PDB entry 3BSC | X-ray diffraction, 2.65 A resolution | chain A

[Chain A]
Protein: RNA-directed RNA polymerase
Source organism: Hepatitis C virus (isolate BK)
Notes: EC 2.7.7.48; fragment: HCV NS5B catalytic domain, residues 2420-2989 of polyprotein
UniProt: P26663 (POLG_HCVBK); residues 1-570 here correspond to UniProt positions 2420-2989 (UniProt number = residue number + 2419)
Amino-acid sequence (578 residues; numbered 1 to 578; the number before each row is that of its first residue):
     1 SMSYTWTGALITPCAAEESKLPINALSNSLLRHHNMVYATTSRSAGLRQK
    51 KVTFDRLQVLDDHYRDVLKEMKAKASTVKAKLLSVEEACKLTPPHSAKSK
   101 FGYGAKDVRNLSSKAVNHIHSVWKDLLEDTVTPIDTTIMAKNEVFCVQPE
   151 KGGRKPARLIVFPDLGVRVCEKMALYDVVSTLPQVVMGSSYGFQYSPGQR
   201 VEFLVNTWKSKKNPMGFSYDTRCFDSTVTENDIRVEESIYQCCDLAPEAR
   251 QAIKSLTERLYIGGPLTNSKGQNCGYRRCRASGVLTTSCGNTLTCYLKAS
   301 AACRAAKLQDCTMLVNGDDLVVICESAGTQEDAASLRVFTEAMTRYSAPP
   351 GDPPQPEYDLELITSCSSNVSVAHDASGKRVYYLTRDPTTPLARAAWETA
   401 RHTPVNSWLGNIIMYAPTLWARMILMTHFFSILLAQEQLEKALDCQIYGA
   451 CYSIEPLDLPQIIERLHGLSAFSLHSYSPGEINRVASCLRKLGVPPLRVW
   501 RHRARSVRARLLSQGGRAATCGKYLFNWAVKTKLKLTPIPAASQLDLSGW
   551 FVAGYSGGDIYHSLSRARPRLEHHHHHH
Unresolved in the structure: 149-153, 563-578
Sequence notes: engineered mutation Q544 (Arg2963 in P26663); expression tag (571-578)
UniProt features mapped onto this chain:
  - binding site (Mg(2+)): D220, D318, D319
  - modified residue (Phosphoserine): S29, S42
Cystine bridges: C303-C311
Ligand contacts: 2PD (5-hydroxy-4-(7-methoxy-1,1-dioxido-2H-1,2,4-benzothiadiazin-3-yl)-2-(3-methylbutyl)-6-phenylpyridazin-3(2H)-one): F193, S196, P197, R200, N316, G317, D318, D319, C366, S368, L384, G410, N411, M414, Y415, Q446, I447, Y448, G449, S556
What the authors report for this chain:
  - binding site for 2PD: P197, R200, S288, G317, D318, L384, G410, M414, Q446, Y448, G449, S556

[Overview]
Chain A binds compound 2PD. From UniProt: 3 Mg2+-binding residues. From the paper: a binding site for 2PD at
P197, R200 and S288 among others.
Chain A is RNA-directed RNA polymerase (Hepatitis C virus (isolate BK)); the structure, Crystal Structure of
HCV NS5B Polymerase with a Novel Pyridazinone Inhibitor, was determined by X-ray diffraction, deposited
together with 3BR9 and 3BSA.
